Entry 8K9F (electron microscopy, 2.90 A resolution); this record covers chains B and D of the 8 polymer chains in the assembly.

Chain B:
Protein: Fe-S-cluster-containing hydrogenase components 1-like protein
Organism: Chloroflexus aurantiacus (strain ATCC 29366 / DSM 635 / J-10-fl)
Reference sequence: A9WEV3 (A9WEV3_CHLAA); numbering as in UniProt (aligned over 1-1029)
Chain sequence (1029 residues; numbered 1 to 1029; the number before each row is that of its first residue):
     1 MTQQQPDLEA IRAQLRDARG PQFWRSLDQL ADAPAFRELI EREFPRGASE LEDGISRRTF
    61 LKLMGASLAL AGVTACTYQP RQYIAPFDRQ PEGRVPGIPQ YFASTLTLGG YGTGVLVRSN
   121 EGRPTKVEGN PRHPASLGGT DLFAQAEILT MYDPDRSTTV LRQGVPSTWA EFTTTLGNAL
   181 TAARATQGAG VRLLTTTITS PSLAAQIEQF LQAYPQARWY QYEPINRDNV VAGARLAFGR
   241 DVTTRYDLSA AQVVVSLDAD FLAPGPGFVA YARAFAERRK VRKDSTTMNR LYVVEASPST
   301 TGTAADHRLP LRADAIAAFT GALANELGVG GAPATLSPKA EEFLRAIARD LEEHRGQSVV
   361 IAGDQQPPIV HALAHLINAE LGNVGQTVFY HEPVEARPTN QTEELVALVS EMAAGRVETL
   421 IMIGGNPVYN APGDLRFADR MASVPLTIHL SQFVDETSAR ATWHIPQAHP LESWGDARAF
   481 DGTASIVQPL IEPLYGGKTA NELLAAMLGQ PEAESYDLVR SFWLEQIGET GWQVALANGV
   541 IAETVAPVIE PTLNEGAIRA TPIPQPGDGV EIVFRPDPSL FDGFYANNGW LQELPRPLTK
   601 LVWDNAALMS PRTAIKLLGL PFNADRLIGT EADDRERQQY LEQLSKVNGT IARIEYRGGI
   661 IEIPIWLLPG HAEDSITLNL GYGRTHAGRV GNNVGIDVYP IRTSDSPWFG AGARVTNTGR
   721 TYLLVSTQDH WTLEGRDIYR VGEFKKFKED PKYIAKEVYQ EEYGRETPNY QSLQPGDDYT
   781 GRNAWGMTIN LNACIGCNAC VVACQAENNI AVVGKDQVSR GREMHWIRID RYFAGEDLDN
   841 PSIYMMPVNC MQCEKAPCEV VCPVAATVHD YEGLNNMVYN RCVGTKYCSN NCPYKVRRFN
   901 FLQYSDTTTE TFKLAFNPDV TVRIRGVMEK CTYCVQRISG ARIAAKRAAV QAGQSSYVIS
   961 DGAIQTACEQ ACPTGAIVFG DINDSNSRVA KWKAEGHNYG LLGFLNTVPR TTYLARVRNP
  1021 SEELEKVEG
Disordered / not traced: 1-75, 1027-1029
Bound ions: Mg2+: Q82 (shared with 1 residue of chain A; 1 residue of chain E); 4Fe-4S cluster Fe site 1: C794, C797, C800, C972; 4Fe-4S cluster Fe site 2: C804, C931, C934, C968; 4Fe-4S cluster Fe site 3: C850, C853, C892; 3Fe-4S cluster Fe: C862, C882, C888
Small-molecule neighbours:
  - 3Fe-4S cluster (F3S): C862, P863, V864, A866, T867, M877, C882, V883, G884, T885, K886, Y887, C888, R897, F899, M928
  - heme c (HEC), molecule 1: Y78, A865, V878, N880, R881
  - heme c (HEC), molecule 2: R942, I943, K946
  - 4Fe-4S cluster (SF4), molecule 1: C794, I795, G796, C797, N798, A799, C800, I829, P847, C968, A971, C972, P973, T974, A976, I977
  - 4Fe-4S cluster (SF4), molecule 2: C804, N808, W826, I827, N849, C931, T932, Y933, C934, T966, A967, C968, E969
  - 4Fe-4S cluster (SF4), molecule 3: C850, M851, Q852, C853, A856, P857, C858, N875, C892, P893, Y894, V896, R897, K930
What the authors report for this chain:
  - 3Fe-4S cluster coordination: C882

Chain D:
Protein: Quinol:cytochrome c oxidoreductase membrane protein
Organism: Chloroflexus aurantiacus (strain ATCC 29366 / DSM 635 / J-10-fl)
Reference sequence: A9WEV5 (A9WEV5_CHLAA); numbering as in UniProt (aligned over 1-179)
Chain sequence (179 residues; numbered 1 to 179; the number before each row is that of its first residue):
     1 MRNDVYGVMA EFPTPEALIE ATRKAKAAGY TKMDAFSPFP IEEVIEEIAH GDTGVPRLVL
    61 LFGLIGAASG FILQYIGNLV DYPLNVGGRP LDITNWPAMI PITFESGILL ASFAAAIGMI
   121 VLNGLPSPYH PVFNVPRFQY ASQDAFFLCI EATDPLFDRS RTSQFLRSLN PMQVSEVAY
Disordered / not traced: 1-4
Small-molecule neighbours: JM9 (1,3-bis(13-methyltetradecanoyloxy)propan-2-yl pentadecanoate): P56, V59, L60, G63, L64, F104, G107, I108, A111

Interface between chain B and chain D:
Pairs across the interface (16; chain B residue first):
  Q774(B) - G88(D)
  Q774(B) - R89(D)
  Q774(B) - P90(D)
  P775(B) - G88(D)
  P775(B) - P90(D)
  G776(B) - G88(D)  hydrogen bond (backbone-backbone)
  Y779(B) - N85(D)  hydrogen bond
  E854(B) - G88(D)
  K855(B) - G87(D)
  A856(B) - G87(D)
  E859(B) - V86(D)
  E859(B) - G87(D)  hydrogen bond (side chain-backbone)
  V860(B) - R89(D)
  V868(B) - N85(D)
  V868(B) - V86(D)  hydrophobic
  H869(B) - N85(D)  hydrogen bond (backbone-backbone)
Interface residues without a listed pair, chain B (14 interface residues in all): D777, A865, T867
Interface residues without a listed pair, chain D (7 interface residues in all): L84

In short:
14 residues of chain B face 7 of chain D across their interface; the contacts include 4 hydrogen bonds. Among
the polar pairs are Y779(B)-N85(D), E859(B)-G87(D) and G776(B)-G88(D). Bound to chain B: heme c, 3 copies of
4Fe-4S cluster and 3Fe-4S cluster. Bound to chain D: compound JM9. From the paper: 3Fe-4S cluster coordination
by C882(B).
Chain B is Fe-S-cluster-containing hydrogenase components 1-like protein and chain D is Quinol:cytochrome c
oxidoreductase membrane protein, both from Chloroflexus aurantiacus (strain ATCC 29366 / DSM 635 / J-10-fl);
the structure, Cryo-EM structure of the photosynthetic alternative complex III from Chloroflexus aurantiacus
at 2.9 angstrom, was determined by electron microscopy (same publication as 8K9E and 8X2J).
